5DZG - chain A; structure by X-ray diffraction, 1.79 A resolution.

== Chain A ==
Protein: VvEG16, endo-glucanase
Organism: Vitis vinifera
Notes: fragment: endo-glucanase
UniProt: F6I323 (F6I323_VITVI); aligned to UniProt positions 4-207 over residues 5-208 (the alignment contains insertions or deletions, so no single offset holds)
Sequence (209 residues; each row starts with the number of its first residue; numbering starts at 0):
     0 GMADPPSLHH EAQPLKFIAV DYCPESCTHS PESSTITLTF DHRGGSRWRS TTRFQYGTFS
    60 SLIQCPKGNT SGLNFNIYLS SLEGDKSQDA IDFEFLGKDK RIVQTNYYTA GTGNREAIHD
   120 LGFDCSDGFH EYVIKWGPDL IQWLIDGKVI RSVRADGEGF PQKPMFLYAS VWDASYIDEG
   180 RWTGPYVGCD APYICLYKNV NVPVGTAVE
Disordered / not traced: 0-9, 203, 208
Differences from the reference sequence: expression tag (0-4); engineered mutation Ala89 (Glu88 in F6I323)
From the paper describing this entry:
  - binding site for alpha-D-xylopyranose: Arg46, Glu82, Gln87
  - conformationally variable residues (side-chain flip): Arg46
  - binding site for alpha-D-glucopyranose: Glu82
  - mutagenesis - E89A: abolished catalytic activity
  - mutagenesis - V152DEL: unchanged catalytic activity

== Overview ==
From the paper: a binding site for alpha-D-xylopyranose at Arg46, Glu82 and Gln87; E89A abolishes catalytic
activity.
Chain A is VvEG16, endo-glucanase (Vitis vinifera); the structure, Crystal Structure of the catalytic
nucleophile mutant of VvEG16 in complex with a xyloglucan tetradecasaccharide, was determined by X-ray
diffraction together with 5DZE, 5DZF and 5SV8 from the same study.
